PDB entry 6QKX | X-ray diffraction, 2.40 A resolution | chain A

# Chain A
Name: NCR
Source organism: bacterium enrichment culture clone N47
UniProtKB: E1YD54 (E1YD54_9DELT); numbering as in UniProt (aligned over 1-670)
Amino-acid sequence (714 residues; numbered 1 to 714; the number before each row is that of its first residue):
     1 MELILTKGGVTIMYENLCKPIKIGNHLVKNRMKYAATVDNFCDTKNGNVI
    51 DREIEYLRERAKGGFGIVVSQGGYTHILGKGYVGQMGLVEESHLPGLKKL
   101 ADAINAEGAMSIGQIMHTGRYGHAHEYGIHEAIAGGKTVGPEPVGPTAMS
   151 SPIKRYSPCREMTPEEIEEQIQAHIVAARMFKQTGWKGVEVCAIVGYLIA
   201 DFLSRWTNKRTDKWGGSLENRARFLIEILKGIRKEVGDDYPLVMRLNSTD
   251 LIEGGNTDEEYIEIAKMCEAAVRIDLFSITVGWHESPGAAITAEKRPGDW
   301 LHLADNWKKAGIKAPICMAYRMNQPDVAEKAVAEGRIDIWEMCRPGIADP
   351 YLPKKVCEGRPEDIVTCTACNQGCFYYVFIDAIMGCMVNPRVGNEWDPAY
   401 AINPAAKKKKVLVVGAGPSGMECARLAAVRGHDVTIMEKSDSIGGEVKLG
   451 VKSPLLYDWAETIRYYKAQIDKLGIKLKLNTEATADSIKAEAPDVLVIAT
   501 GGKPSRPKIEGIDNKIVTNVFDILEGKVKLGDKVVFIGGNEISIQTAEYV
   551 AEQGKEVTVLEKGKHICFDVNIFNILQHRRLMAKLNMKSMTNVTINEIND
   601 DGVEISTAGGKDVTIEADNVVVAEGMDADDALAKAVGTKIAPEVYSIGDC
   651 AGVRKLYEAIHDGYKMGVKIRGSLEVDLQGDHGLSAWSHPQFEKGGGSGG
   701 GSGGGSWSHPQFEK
Disordered / not traced: 1-12, 673-714
Disulfide bonds: C18-C357
Differences from the reference sequence: expression tag (671-714)
Bound ions: 4Fe-4S cluster Fe: C367, C370, C374, C386
Residues lining bound ligands:
  - FAD (flavin-adenine dinucleotide): V414, G415, A416, G417, P418, S419, G420, M437, E438, K439, S440, G444, G445, E446, V447, K448, G450, L456, W459, T481, E482, A483, A499, T500, G501, G502, V520, F521, L524, E541, I542, Q545, T546, M626, D629, L632, I647, G648, D649, R654, K655, L656, Y657, A659
  - FMN (flavin mononucleotide): A35, A36, T37, V38, Q71, G72, Q114, M116, C192, I194, R245, I291, A319, Y320, R321, M322, M342, C343, R344, P345, C374, F375, V378, M384
  - J5H (S-[2-[3-[[(2R)-4-[[[(2R,3S,4R,5R)-5-(6-aminopurin-9-yl)-4-oxidanyl-3-phosphonooxy-oxolan-2-yl]methoxy-oxidanyl-phosphoryl]oxy-oxidanyl-phosphoryl]oxy-3,3-dimethyl-2-oxidanyl-butanoyl]amino]propanoylamino]ethyl] naphthalene-2-carbothioate): V38, Y82, M116, I153, K154, R155, Y156, I194, V195, Y197, V281, G282, W283, H284, E285, S286, P287, A290, I291, Y320, F375, F379, I572, F573, I575, L576, R579
  - 4Fe-4S cluster (SF4): R344, I347, A348, C367, T368, A369, C370, N371, Q372, G373, C374, G385, C386, M387, V388
What the authors report for this chain:
  - catalytic residues: Y82 (from molecular simulation)

# In short
Chain A binds 4Fe-4S cluster, flavin-adenine dinucleotide, flavin mononucleotide and compound J5H. The 4Fe-4S
cluster Fe site is built by C367, C370, C374 and C386. The paper reports the catalytic residue Y82.
Chain A is NCR (bacterium enrichment culture clone N47); the structure, 2-Naphthoyl-CoA
Reductase-DiHydroNaphthoyl-CoA complex(NCR-DHNCoA co-crystallized complex), was determined by X-ray
diffraction, deposited together with 6QKG and 6QKR.
